5XOG - chains C and K of the 17 polymer chains in the assembly; structure by X-ray diffraction, 3.00 A resolution.

Chain C:
Protein: RNA polymerase II third largest subunit B44, part of central core
Organism: Komagataella phaffii (strain GS115 / ATCC 20864)
UniProtKB: C4R7L2 (C4R7L2_KOMPG); residues 1-304 here = UniProt positions 1-304
Amino-acid sequence (304 residues; row label = number of the first residue in the row):
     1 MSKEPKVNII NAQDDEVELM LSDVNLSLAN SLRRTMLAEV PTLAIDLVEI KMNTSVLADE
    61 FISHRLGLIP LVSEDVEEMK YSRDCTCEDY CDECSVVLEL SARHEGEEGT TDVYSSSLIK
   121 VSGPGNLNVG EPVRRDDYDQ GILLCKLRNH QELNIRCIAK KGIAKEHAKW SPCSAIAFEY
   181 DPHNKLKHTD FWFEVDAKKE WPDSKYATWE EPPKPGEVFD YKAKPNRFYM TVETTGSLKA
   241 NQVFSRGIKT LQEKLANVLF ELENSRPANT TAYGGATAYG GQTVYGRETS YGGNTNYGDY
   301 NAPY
Unresolved in the structure: 1-3, 267-304
Bound ions: Zn2+: Cys85, Cys87, Cys91, Cys94

Chain K:
Protein: RNA polymerase II subunit B12.5
Organism: Komagataella phaffii (strain GS115 / ATCC 20864)
UniProtKB: C4R3Z5 (C4R3Z5_KOMPG); residue numbers follow UniProt; this construct covers 1-118
Amino-acid sequence (118 residues; each row starts with the number of its first residue):
     1 MNAPDRFELF ILPDDVPKLK ITPDSRVPNC IIIKFEREDH TLANLLREEL ALYPDVTFVA
    61 YKVEHPLFAN FVMRLQTEEG TRPKQALERA CASIINKLKT LDHKFNEEWN IKNFSLND
Unresolved in the structure: 114-118

Chain C / chain K interface:
Residue-residue contacts (73; chain C residue first):
  Pro5(C) - Lys97(K)
  Pro5(C) - Thr100(K)
  Pro5(C) - Lys104(K)  hydrogen bond (backbone-side chain)
  Val7(C) - Leu101(K)  hydrophobic
  Val7(C) - Phe105(K)  hydrophobic
  Val7(C) - Glu108(K)
  Asn8(C) - Glu108(K)
  Ile9(C) - Phe105(K)  hydrophobic
  Ile9(C) - Glu108(K)
  Ile9(C) - Trp109(K)  hydrophobic
  Ile9(C) - Lys112(K)
  Ile10(C) - Lys112(K)  hydrogen bond (backbone-side chain)
  Ala12(C) - Trp109(K)  hydrophobic
  Val17(C) - Trp109(K)  hydrophobic
  Leu19(C) - Phe105(K)  hydrophobic
  Leu21(C) - Leu101(K)  hydrophobic
  Asn25(C) - Glu48(K)
  Asn25(C) - Leu52(K)
  Ser27(C) - Asn44(K)
  Ser27(C) - Glu48(K)  hydrogen bond
  Leu28(C) - Leu45(K)  hydrophobic
  Ser31(C) - Thr41(K)  hydrogen bond (side chain-backbone)
  Ser31(C) - Leu45(K)
  Leu32(C) - Leu101(K)  hydrophobic
  Arg34(C) - Asp39(K)  salt bridge
  Arg34(C) - His40(K)
  Arg34(C) - Thr41(K)  hydrogen bond
  Thr35(C) - Thr41(K)
  Glu39(C) - Thr41(K)
  Arg83(C) - Phe7(K)
  Arg83(C) - Ile11(K)
  Ala164(C) - Arg6(K)
  Lys165(C) - Arg6(K)  hydrogen bond (backbone-side chain)
  Lys165(C) - Leu9(K)
  Lys165(C) - Phe10(K)
  Lys165(C) - Asp39(K)  salt bridge
  Glu166(C) - Arg6(K)  hydrogen bond (backbone-side chain)
  Glu166(C) - Phe10(K)
  His167(C) - Arg6(K)
  Lys224(C) - Leu52(K)
  Asn241(C) - Phe105(K)
  Asn241(C) - Trp109(K)
  Phe244(C) - Phe105(K)  hydrophobic
  Ser245(C) - Phe105(K)
  Ile248(C) - Leu98(K)
  Ile248(C) - Leu101(K)  hydrophobic
  Ile248(C) - Asp102(K)
  Leu251(C) - Leu45(K)  hydrophobic
  Gln252(C) - Ile95(K)  hydrogen bond (side chain-backbone)
  Gln252(C) - Leu98(K)
  Gln252(C) - Lys99(K)
  Lys254(C) - Glu38(K)  salt bridge
  Lys254(C) - Leu42(K)
  Leu255(C) - Leu42(K)  hydrophobic
  Leu255(C) - Leu45(K)  hydrophobic
  Leu255(C) - Leu46(K)  hydrophobic
  Leu255(C) - Ile94(K)  hydrophobic
  Leu255(C) - Ile95(K)  hydrophobic
  Ala256(C) - Ile95(K)
  Val258(C) - Leu19(K)  hydrophobic
  Val258(C) - Phe35(K)  hydrophobic
  Val258(C) - Leu42(K)  hydrophobic
  Val258(C) - Cys91(K)  hydrophobic
  Leu259(C) - Glu88(K)
  Leu259(C) - Cys91(K)  hydrophobic
  Leu262(C) - Leu19(K)  hydrophobic
  Leu262(C) - Ile21(K)  hydrophobic
  Leu262(C) - Lys84(K)  hydrogen bond (backbone-side chain)
  Leu262(C) - Leu87(K)  hydrophobic
  Leu262(C) - Glu88(K)
  Ser265(C) - Lys84(K)  hydrogen bond
  Arg266(C) - Lys84(K)
  Arg266(C) - Glu88(K)  salt bridge
Other interface residues (no listed pair), chain C (46 interface residues in all): Glu4, Lys6, Asn11, Leu26, Ile163, Ala168, Asn257, Glu261, Glu263
Other interface residues (no listed pair), chain K (39 interface residues in all): Lys18, Glu49, Ala92, Asn106

Summary:
46 residues of chain C face 39 of chain K across their interface; the contacts include 10 hydrogen bonds and 4
salt bridges. Among the polar pairs are Arg34(C)-Asp39(K), Lys165(C)-Asp39(K) and Lys254(C)-Glu38(K).
Cys85(C), Cys87(C), Cys91(C) and Cys94(C) coordinate Zn2+.
Chain C is RNA polymerase II third largest subunit B44, part of central core and chain K is RNA polymerase II
subunit B12.5, both from Komagataella phaffii (strain GS115 / ATCC 20864); the structure, RNA Polymerase II
elongation complex bound with Spt5 KOW5 and Elf1, was determined by X-ray diffraction (same publication as
5XON).
